PDB entry 5VJW | X-ray diffraction, 1.80 A resolution | chain A

# Chain A
Name: Rhizobiales-like phosphatase 2
From: Arabidopsis thaliana
Notes: EC 3.1.3.48
UniProt: Q9SR62 (Q9SR62_ARATH); residue numbers follow UniProt; this construct covers 1-309
Sequence (309 residues; numbered 1 to 309; the number before each row is that of its first residue):
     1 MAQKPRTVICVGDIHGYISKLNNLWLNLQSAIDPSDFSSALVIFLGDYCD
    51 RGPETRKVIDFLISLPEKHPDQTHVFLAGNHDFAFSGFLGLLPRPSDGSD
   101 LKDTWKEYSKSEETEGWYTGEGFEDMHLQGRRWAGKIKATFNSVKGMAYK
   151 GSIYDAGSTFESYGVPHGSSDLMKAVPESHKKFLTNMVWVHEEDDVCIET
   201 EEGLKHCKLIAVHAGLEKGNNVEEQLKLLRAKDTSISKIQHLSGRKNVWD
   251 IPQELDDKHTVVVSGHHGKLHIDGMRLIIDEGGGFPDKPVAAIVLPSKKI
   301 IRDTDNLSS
Unresolved in the structure: 1-3, 140-147
Metal / ion sites: Zn2+ site 1: Asp13, His15, Asp47 (together with tungstate(VI)ion); Zn2+ site 2: Asp47, Asn80, His213, His266 (together with tungstate(VI)ion)
Residues lining bound ligands:
  - tungstate(VI)ion (WO4), molecule 1: Asp13, His15, Asp47, Arg51, Asn80, His81, His213, Arg245, His266
  - tungstate(VI)ion (WO4), molecule 2: Arg132, Tyr154, Lys238, Ser243, Arg245
What the authors report for this chain:
  - binding site for tungstate(VI)ion: Arg51, Arg132, Lys238, Arg245
  - specificity-determining residues: Arg132, Lys238
  - catalytic residues: Asp50, His81 (proposed by the authors, not directly observed)
  - mutagenesis - R132S, R132S/K238S, K238S: decreased catalytic activity on pTEpY
  - mutagenesis - K238S: increased catalytic activity
  - specificity-determining residues: Arg51, Arg245, Phe285 (proposed by the authors, not directly observed)
  - mutagenesis - R51A, R245A: decreased catalytic activity on TEpY

# Summary
Ligands of chain A: tungstate(VI)ion. Asp13, His15 and Asp47 form the Zn2+ site 1. Asp47, Asn80, His213 and
His266 coordinate Zn2+ site 2. The paper reports catalytic residues Asp50 and His81; R132S, R132S/K238S and
K238S reduce catalytic activity on pTEpY; 5 substitutions were tested in all.
Chain A is Rhizobiales-like phosphatase 2 (Arabidopsis thaliana); the structure, Arabidopsis thaliana
Rhizobiales-like phosphatase 2 complexed with tungstate, was determined by X-ray diffraction (same publication
as 5VJV).
